6O7U - chains a and g of the 15 polymer chains in the assembly; structure by electron microscopy, 3.10 A resolution.

== Chain a ==
Protein: V-type proton ATPase subunit a, Golgi isoform
Source organism: Saccharomyces cerevisiae
UniProt: P37296 (STV1_YEAST); residues 1-890 here = UniProt positions 1-890
Sequence (912 residues; row label = number of the first residue in the row):
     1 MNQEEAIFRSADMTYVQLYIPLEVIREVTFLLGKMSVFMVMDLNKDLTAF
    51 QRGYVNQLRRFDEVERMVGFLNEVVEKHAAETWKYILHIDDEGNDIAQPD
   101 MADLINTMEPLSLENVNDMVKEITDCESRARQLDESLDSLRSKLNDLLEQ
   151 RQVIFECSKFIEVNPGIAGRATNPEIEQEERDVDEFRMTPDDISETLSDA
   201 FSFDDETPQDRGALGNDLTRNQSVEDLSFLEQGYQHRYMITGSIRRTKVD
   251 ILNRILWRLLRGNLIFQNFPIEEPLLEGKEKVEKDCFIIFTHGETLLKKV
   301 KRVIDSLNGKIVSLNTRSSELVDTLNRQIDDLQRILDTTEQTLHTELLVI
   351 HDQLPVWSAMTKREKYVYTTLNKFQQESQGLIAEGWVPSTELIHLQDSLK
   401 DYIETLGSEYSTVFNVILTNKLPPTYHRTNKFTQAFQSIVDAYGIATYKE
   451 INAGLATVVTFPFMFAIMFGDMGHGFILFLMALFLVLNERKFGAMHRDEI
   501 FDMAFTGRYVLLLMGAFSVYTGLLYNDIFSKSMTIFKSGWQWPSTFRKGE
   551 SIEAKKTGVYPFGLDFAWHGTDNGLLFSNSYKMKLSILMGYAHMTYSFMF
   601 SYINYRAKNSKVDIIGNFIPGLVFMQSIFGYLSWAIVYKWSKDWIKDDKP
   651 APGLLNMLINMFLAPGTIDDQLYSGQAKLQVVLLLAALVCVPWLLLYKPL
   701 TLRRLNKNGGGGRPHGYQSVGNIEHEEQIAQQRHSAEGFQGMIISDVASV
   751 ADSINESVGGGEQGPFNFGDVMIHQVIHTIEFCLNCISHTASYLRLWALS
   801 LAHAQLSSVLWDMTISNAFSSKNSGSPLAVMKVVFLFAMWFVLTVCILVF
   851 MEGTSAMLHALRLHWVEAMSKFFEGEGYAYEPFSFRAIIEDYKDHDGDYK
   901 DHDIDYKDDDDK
Not modelled in the structure: 1-3, 79-110, 165-237, 273-281, 708-765, 889-912
Curated features (UniProtKB/Swiss-Prot):
  - modified residue: M1 (N-acetylmethionine), S223 (Phosphoserine), S228 (Phosphoserine)
From the paper describing this entry:
  - catalytic residues: D471, D527, E781, N785, H789, H803
  - conformationally variable residues (order/disorder transition): H78 to L111
  - specificity-determining residues: R606, K608, K611

== Chain g ==
Protein: V-type proton ATPase subunit c
Source organism: Saccharomyces cerevisiae
UniProt: P25515 (VATL1_YEAST); numbering as in UniProt (aligned over 1-160)
Sequence (160 residues; numbered 1 to 160; the number before each row is that of its first residue):
     1 MTELCPVYAPFFGAIGCASAIIFTSLGAAYGTAKSGVGICATCVLRPDLL
    51 FKNIVPVIMAGIIAIYGLVVSVLVCYSLGQKQALYTGFIQLGAGLSVGLS
   101 GLAAGFAIGIVGDAGVRGSSQQPRLFVGMILILIFAEVLGLYGLIVALLL
   151 NSRATQDVVC
Not modelled in the structure: 1-3, 157-160
Curated features (UniProtKB/Swiss-Prot):
  - site: E137 (Essential for proton translocation)
  - mutagenesis: E137 (E137D: Partial inactivation; E137Q/V/K: Inactivation)

== Chain a / chain g interface ==
Residue-residue contacts (36; chain a residue first):
  E499(a) with K52(g), salt bridge; P123(g); F126(g); V127(g)
  I500(a) with F126(g), hydrophobic
  M503(a) with V127(g), hydrophobic
  D572(a) with Q156(g), hydrogen bond (backbone-side chain)
  L575(a) with L149(g), hydrophobic; S152(g)
  L576(a) with R153(g)
  N579(a) with L149(g)
  R795(a) with Y142(g), hydrogen bond
  A798(a) with I145(g)
  L801(a) with I145(g), hydrophobic
  A802(a) with L141(g), hydrophobic
  Q805(a) with L148(g)
  L806(a) with Y66(g), hydrophobic; L141(g), hydrophobic; L144(g), hydrophobic
  V809(a) with V69(g), hydrophobic; L73(g), hydrophobic
  M813(a) with V72(g), hydrophobic; L73(g), hydrophobic
  M851(a) with I58(g), hydrophobic; I62(g), hydrophobic
  E852(a) with Y66(g); L141(g)
  T854(a) with I134(g)
  S855(a) with I134(g); V138(g)
  L858(a) with L131(g), hydrophobic; I134(g), hydrophobic; F135(g), hydrophobic
  H859(a) with V138(g); Y142(g)
  R862(a) with F135(g)
Interface residues without a listed pair, chain a (25 interface residues in all): L799, I847, W865
Interface residues without a listed pair, chain g (24 interface residues in all): I65

== In short ==
Chain a and chain g form an interface of 25 and 24 residues respectively; the contacts include 2 hydrogen
bonds and 1 salt bridge. Among the polar pairs are E499(a)-K52(g), D572(a)-Q156(g) and R795(a)-Y142(g). The
paper reports catalytic residues D471(a), D527(a) and E781(a) among others; specificity determinants R606(a),
K608(a) and K611(a).
Here chain a is V-type proton ATPase subunit a, Golgi isoform and chain g is V-type proton ATPase subunit c,
both from Saccharomyces cerevisiae. Entry 6O7U (Saccharomyces cerevisiae V-ATPase Stv1-VO) was determined by
electron microscopy, deposited together with 6O7T, 6O7V, 6O7W and 6O7X.
